4K2B - chains A and B; structure by X-ray diffraction, 2.31 A resolution.

== Chain A (and B) ==
Name: NTD biosynthesis operon protein NtdA
Organism: Bacillus subtilis subsp. subtilis
Notes: chain B of this document is another copy of the same molecule, construct and numbering; everything in this record applies to it too
Reference sequence: O07566 (NTDA_BACSU); residues 1-441 here = UniProt positions 1-441
Sequence (441 residues; numbered 1 to 441; the number before each row is that of its first residue):
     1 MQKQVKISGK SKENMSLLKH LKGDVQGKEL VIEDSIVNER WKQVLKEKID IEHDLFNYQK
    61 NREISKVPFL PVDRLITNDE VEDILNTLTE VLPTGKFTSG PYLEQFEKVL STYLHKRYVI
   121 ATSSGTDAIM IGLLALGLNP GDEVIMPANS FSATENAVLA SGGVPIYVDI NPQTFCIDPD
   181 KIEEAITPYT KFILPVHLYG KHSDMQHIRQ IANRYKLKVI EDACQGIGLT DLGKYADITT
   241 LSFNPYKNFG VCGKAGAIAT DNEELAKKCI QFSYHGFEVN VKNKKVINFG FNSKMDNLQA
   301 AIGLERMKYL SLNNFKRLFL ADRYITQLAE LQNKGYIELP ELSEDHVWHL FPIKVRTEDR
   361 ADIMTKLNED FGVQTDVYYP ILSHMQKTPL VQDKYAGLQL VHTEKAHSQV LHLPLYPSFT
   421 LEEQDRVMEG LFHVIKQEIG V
Disordered / not traced: 1-2, 440-441 (chain B: 440-441)
Modified residues: Lys247 ((2S)-2-amino-6-[[3-hydroxy-2-methyl-5-(phosphonooxymethyl)pyridin-4-yl]methylideneamino]hexanoic acid; LLP)
UniProt features mapped onto this chain:
  - binding site (substrate): Thr98, Ser99, Phe151, Asn244 to Tyr246, Tyr274, Lys282, Tyr379
  - binding site (pyridoxal 5'-phosphate): Gly125, Thr126, Gln225, Ser242, Asn292
  - modified residue: Lys247 (N6-(pyridoxal phosphate)lysine)
What the authors report for this chain:
  - catalytic residues: Lys247
  - contacts within the chain: Thr154-Asp222, Asp222-Cys224 (backbone contact)
  - self-association interface (contacts with another copy of this molecule): Tyr274 to Lys294
  - specificity-determining residues: Tyr378 (proposed by the authors, not directly observed)

== Chain A / chain B interface ==
Residue-residue contacts - 107 pairs, chain A then chain B:
  Val72(A) - Thr94(B)
  Val72(A) - Gly95(B)
  Val72(A) - Lys96(B)
  Asp73(A) - Pro93(B)
  Asp73(A) - Thr94(B)
  Ile76(A) - Leu92(B)
  Ile76(A) - Gly95(B)
  Ile76(A) - Phe97(B)  hydrophobic
  Ile84(A) - Leu92(B)  hydrophobic
  Leu85(A) - Thr89(B)
  Leu85(A) - Leu92(B)  hydrophobic
  Leu88(A) - Leu88(B)  hydrophobic
  Thr89(A) - Leu85(B)
  Leu92(A) - Ile76(B)
  Leu92(A) - Ile84(B)  hydrophobic
  Leu92(A) - Leu85(B)  hydrophobic
  Pro93(A) - Asp73(B)
  Thr94(A) - Val72(B)
  Thr94(A) - Asp73(B)
  Gly95(A) - Val72(B)
  Gly95(A) - Ile76(B)
  Lys96(A) - Val72(B)
  Phe97(A) - Ile76(B)  hydrophobic
  Phe97(A) - Pro245(B)  hydrophobic
  Phe97(A) - Cys252(B)
  Phe97(A) - Gly253(B)
  Thr98(A) - Asn244(B)
  Thr98(A) - Pro245(B)
  Thr98(A) - Tyr246(B)
  Ser124(A) - Asn292(B)
  Thr126(A) - His275(B)
  Thr126(A) - Asn292(B)
  Met130(A) - Phe291(B)  hydrophobic
  Phe151(A) - His275(B)
  Phe151(A) - Phe277(B)  hydrophobic
  Phe151(A) - Asn283(B)
  Ser152(A) - Phe277(B)
  Ser152(A) - Lys285(B)
  Ala153(A) - His275(B)
  Glu155(A) - Lys285(B)  salt bridge
  Asn156(A) - His275(B)  hydrogen bond (side chain-backbone)
  Asn156(A) - Lys285(B)  hydrogen bond
  Asn156(A) - Phe289(B)
  Asn156(A) - Gly290(B)
  Leu159(A) - Asn288(B)
  Leu159(A) - Phe289(B)  hydrophobic
  Ala160(A) - Phe289(B)  hydrophobic
  Ala160(A) - Phe291(B)  hydrophobic
  Pro245(A) - Phe97(B)  hydrophobic
  Pro245(A) - Thr98(B)
  Tyr246(A) - Thr98(B)  hydrogen bond
  Lys247(A) - Asn292(B)
  Cys252(A) - Phe97(B)
  Cys252(A) - Leu298(B)
  Gly253(A) - Phe97(B)
  Gly253(A) - Asp296(B)
  Lys254(A) - Ser123(B)
  Lys254(A) - Asn292(B)
  Lys254(A) - Lys294(B)  hydrogen bond (side chain-backbone)
  Lys254(A) - Asp296(B)  salt bridge
  His275(A) - Thr126(B)
  His275(A) - Phe151(B)
  His275(A) - Ala153(B)
  His275(A) - Asn156(B)  hydrogen bond (backbone-side chain)
  Phe277(A) - Ser152(B)
  Asn283(A) - Phe151(B)
  Asn283(A) - Tyr379(B)
  Asn283(A) - Pro380(B)
  Asn283(A) - Ile381(B)
  Asn283(A) - Gln386(B)  hydrogen bond (backbone-side chain)
  Lys284(A) - Ile381(B)
  Lys284(A) - Gln386(B)
  Lys285(A) - Ser152(B)
  Lys285(A) - Glu155(B)  salt bridge
  Lys285(A) - Asn156(B)  hydrogen bond
  Lys285(A) - Gln386(B)  hydrogen bond (backbone-side chain)
  Lys285(A) - Lys387(B)
  Lys285(A) - Thr388(B)
  Ile287(A) - Thr388(B)
  Asn288(A) - Leu159(B)
  Asn288(A) - Thr388(B)
  Asn288(A) - Pro389(B)
  Asn288(A) - Leu390(B)  hydrogen bond (side chain-backbone)
  Phe289(A) - Asn156(B)
  Phe289(A) - Leu159(B)  hydrophobic
  Phe289(A) - Ala160(B)  hydrophobic
  Gly290(A) - Asn156(B)  hydrogen bond (backbone-side chain)
  Phe291(A) - Ala160(B)  hydrophobic
  Asn292(A) - Ser124(B)
  Asn292(A) - Thr126(B)
  Asn292(A) - Lys247(B)
  Asn292(A) - Lys254(B)
  Lys294(A) - Lys254(B)  hydrogen bond (backbone-side chain)
  Asp296(A) - Gly253(B)
  Asp296(A) - Lys254(B)  salt bridge
  Leu298(A) - Cys252(B)
  Tyr379(A) - Asn283(B)
  Pro380(A) - Asn283(B)
  Gln386(A) - Asn283(B)  hydrogen bond (side chain-backbone)
  Gln386(A) - Lys284(B)
  Gln386(A) - Lys285(B)  hydrogen bond (side chain-backbone)
  Lys387(A) - Lys285(B)
  Thr388(A) - Lys285(B)
  Thr388(A) - Ile287(B)
  Thr388(A) - Asn288(B)
  Pro389(A) - Asn288(B)
  Leu390(A) - Asn288(B)  hydrogen bond (backbone-side chain)
Other interface residues (no listed pair), chain A (62 interface residues in all): Val81, Asp127, Asn244, Val251, Tyr274, Lys282, Val286, Met295, Gln299, Arg306, Ile381
Other interface residues (no listed pair), chain B (61 interface residues in all): Val81, Asp127, Met130, Val251, Lys282, Val286, Gln299, Arg306

== Overview ==
Chain A and chain B form an interface of 62 and 61 residues respectively, with 14 hydrogen bonds and 4 salt
bridges. Polar pairs include Glu155(A)-Lys285(B), Lys254(A)-Asp296(B) and Asn156(A)-His275(B). From UniProt: 9
substrate-binding residues and 5 pyridoxal 5'-phosphate-binding residues on chain A. The paper reports the
catalytic residue Lys247(A); the specificity determinant Tyr378(A).
Both chains are NTD biosynthesis operon protein NtdA (Bacillus subtilis subsp. subtilis). Entry 4K2B (Crystal
structure of ntda from bacillus subtilis in complex with the internal aldimine) was determined by X-ray
diffraction, deposited together with 4K2I and 4K2M.
